7A50 - chains B and D of the 4 polymer chains in the assembly; structure by X-ray diffraction, 2.00 A resolution.

# Chain B (and D)
Name: Coiled-coil APH
Notes: chain D of this document is another copy of the same molecule, construct and numbering; everything in this record applies to it too
Chain sequence (42 residues; each row starts with the number of its first residue; numbering starts at 0):
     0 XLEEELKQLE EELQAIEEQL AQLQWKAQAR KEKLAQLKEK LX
Modified residues: ACE (acetyl group) at position 0; NH2 (amino group) at position 41

# How chain B and chain D interact
Contacting residue pairs (40):
  L1(B) - L36(D)  hydrophobic
  E4(B) - K32(D)  salt bridge
  E4(B) - L36(D)
  L5(B) - L33(D)  hydrophobic
  L5(B) - L36(D)
  L8(B) - R29(D)
  L8(B) - K32(D)
  L8(B) - L33(D)
  L8(B) - L36(D)  hydrophobic
  E9(B) - K37(D)
  E11(B) - R29(D)  salt bridge
  L12(B) - A26(D)
  L12(B) - R29(D)
  L12(B) - K30(D)
  L12(B) - L33(D)  hydrophobic
  I15(B) - L22(D)
  I15(B) - A26(D)  hydrophobic
  I15(B) - R29(D)
  E16(B) - K30(D)  salt bridge
  Q18(B) - L22(D)
  L19(B) - L19(D)  hydrophobic
  L19(B) - L22(D)  hydrophobic
  L19(B) - Q23(D)
  L22(B) - I15(D)
  L22(B) - Q18(D)
  L22(B) - L19(D)  hydrophobic
  L22(B) - L22(D)  hydrophobic
  Q23(B) - L19(D)
  Q23(B) - Q23(D)
  A26(B) - L12(D)
  A26(B) - I15(D)  hydrophobic
  R29(B) - L8(D)
  R29(B) - E11(D)  salt bridge
  R29(B) - L12(D)
  R29(B) - I15(D)
  K30(B) - L12(D)
  K30(B) - E16(D)  salt bridge
  L33(B) - L8(D)  hydrophobic
  L36(B) - L5(D)  hydrophobic
  L40(B) - L5(D)  hydrophobic
Interface residues without a listed pair, chain B (22 interface residues in all): K25, K32, K39
Interface residues without a listed pair, chain D (23 interface residues in all): L1, E4, E9, K25, K39, L40

# In short
22 residues of chain B face 23 of chain D across their interface; the contacts include 5 salt bridges. Among
the polar pairs are E4(B)-K32(D), E11(B)-R29(D) and E16(B)-K30(D).
Chain B and chain D are both Coiled-coil APH; the structure, Crystal structure of the APH coiled-coil in
complex with nanobody Nb26, was determined by X-ray diffraction, deposited together with 7A48, 7A4D, 7A4T and
7A4Y.
